PDB entry 6NWQ | electron microscopy, 3.40 A resolution | chains A and B of the 6 polymer chains in the assembly

== Chain A (and B) ==
Name: Microtubule-associated protein tau
From: Homo sapiens
Notes: chain B of this document is another copy of the same molecule, construct and numbering; everything in this record applies to it too
UniProt: P10636 (TAU_HUMAN), isoform P10636-8; numbering as in UniProt (aligned over 1-441)
Sequence (441 residues; each row starts with the number of its first residue):
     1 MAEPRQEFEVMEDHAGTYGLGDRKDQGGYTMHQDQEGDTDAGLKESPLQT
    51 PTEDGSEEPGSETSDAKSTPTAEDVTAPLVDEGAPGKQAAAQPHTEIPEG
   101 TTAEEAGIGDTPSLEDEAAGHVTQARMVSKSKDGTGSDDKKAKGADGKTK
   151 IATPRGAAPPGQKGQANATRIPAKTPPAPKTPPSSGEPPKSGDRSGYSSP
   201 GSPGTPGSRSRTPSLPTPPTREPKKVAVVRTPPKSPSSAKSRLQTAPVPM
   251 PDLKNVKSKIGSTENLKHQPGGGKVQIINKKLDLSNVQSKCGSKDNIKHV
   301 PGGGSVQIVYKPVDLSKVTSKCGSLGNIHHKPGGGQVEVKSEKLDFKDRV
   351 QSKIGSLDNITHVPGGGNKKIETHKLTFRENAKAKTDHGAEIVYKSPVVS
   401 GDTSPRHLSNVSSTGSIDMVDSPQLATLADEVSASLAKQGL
Not modelled in the structure: 1-304, 380-441
Curated features (UniProtKB/Swiss-Prot):
  - site (Not glycated): K24, K44, K67
  - modified residue: A2 (N-acetylalanine), Y18 (Phosphotyrosine), Y29 (Phosphotyrosine), S46 (Phosphoserine), S61 (Phosphoserine), T69 (Phosphothreonine), T71 (Phosphothreonine), T111 (Phosphothreonine), S214 (Phosphoserine)
  - glycosylation (N-linked (Glc) (glycation) lysine): K87, K383
  - cross-link: K44 (Glycyl lysine isopeptide (Lys-Gly) (interchain with G-Cter in ubiquitin))
From the paper describing this entry:
  - self-association interface (contacts with another copy of this molecule); pairs are residue here / residue on that copy: K331-Q336, K331-E338, K331, G334

== Chain A / chain B interface ==
Contacting residue pairs (7):
  K331(A) with Q336(B); E338(B), salt bridge
  G334(A) with G335(B); Q336(B), hydrogen bond (backbone-backbone)
  Q336(A) with K331(B); G334(B)
  E338(A) with K331(B), salt bridge

== Summary ==
4 residues of chain A and 5 residues of chain B are in contact, with 1 hydrogen bond and 2 salt bridges. Polar
contacts include K331(A)-E338(B) and G334(A)-Q336(B). From the paper: a self-association interface involving
K331(A) and G334(A).
Chain A and chain B are both Microtubule-associated protein tau (Homo sapiens); the structure, Chronic
traumatic encephalopathy Type II Tau filament, was determined by electron microscopy, deposited together with
6NWP.
